Entry 7YA1 (electron microscopy, 3.11 A resolution); this record covers chains A and B.

[Chain A]
Molecule: Angiotensin-converting enzyme 2
Source organism: Homo sapiens
Notes: EC 3.4.17.23, 3.4.17.-
UniProtKB: Q9BYF1 (ACE2_HUMAN); residue numbers follow UniProt; this construct covers 19-614
Amino-acid sequence (596 residues; numbered 19 to 614; the number before each row is that of its first residue):
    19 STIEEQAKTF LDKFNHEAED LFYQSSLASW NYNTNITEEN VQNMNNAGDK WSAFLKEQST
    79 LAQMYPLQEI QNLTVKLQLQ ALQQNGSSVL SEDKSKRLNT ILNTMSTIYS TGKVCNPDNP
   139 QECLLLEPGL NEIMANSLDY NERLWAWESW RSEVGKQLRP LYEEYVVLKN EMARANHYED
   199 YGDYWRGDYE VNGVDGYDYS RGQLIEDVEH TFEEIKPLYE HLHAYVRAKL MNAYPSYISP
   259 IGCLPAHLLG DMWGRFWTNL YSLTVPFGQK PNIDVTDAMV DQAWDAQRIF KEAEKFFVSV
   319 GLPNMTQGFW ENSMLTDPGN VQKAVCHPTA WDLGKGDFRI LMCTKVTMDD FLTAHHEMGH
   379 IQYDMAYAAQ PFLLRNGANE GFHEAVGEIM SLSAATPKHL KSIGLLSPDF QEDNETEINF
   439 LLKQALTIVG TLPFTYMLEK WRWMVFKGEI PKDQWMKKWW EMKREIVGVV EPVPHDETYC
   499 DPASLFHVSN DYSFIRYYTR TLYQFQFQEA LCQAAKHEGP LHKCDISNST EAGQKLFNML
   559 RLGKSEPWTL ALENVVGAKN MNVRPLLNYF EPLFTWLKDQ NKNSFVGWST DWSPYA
Cystine bridges: Cys133-Cys141, Cys344-Cys361, Cys530-Cys542
Glycans and other covalent adducts: N-acetylglucosamine (NAG) linked to Asn53, Asn90, Asn322, Asn432, Asn546
Ion coordination: Zn2+: His374, His378, Glu402
Curated features (UniProtKB/Swiss-Prot):
  - region (Interaction with SARS-CoV spike glycoprotein): Asp30 to Tyr41, Met82 to Pro84, Lys353 to Arg357
  - active site: Glu375 (Proton acceptor), His505 (Proton donor)
  - binding site (chloride): Arg169, Trp477, Lys481
  - binding site (substrate): Arg273, His345, Pro346, Tyr515
  - binding site (Zn(2+)): His374, His378, Glu402
  - glycosylation (N-linked (GlcNAc...) asparagine): Asn53, Asn90, Asn103, Asn322, Asn432, Asn546
  - mutagenesis: Ser19 (S19P: Increases slightly the interaction with RBD domain of SARS-CoV-2 spike protein), Gln24 to Lys26 (Slightly inhibits interaction with SARS-CoV spike glycoprotein), Gln24 (Q24T: Increases slightly the interaction with RBD domain of SARS-CoV-2 spike protein), Ala25 (A25V: Increases slightly the interaction with RBD domain of SARS-CoV-2 spike protein), Thr27 (T27Y: Increases slightly the interaction with RBD domain of SARS-CoV-2 spike protein. In sACE2.v2.2; increases interaction with RBD domain of SARS-CoV-2 spike protein ...), Leu29 (L29F: Increases slightly the interaction with RBD domain of SARS-CoV-2 spike protein), Lys31 (K31D: Abolishes interaction with SARS-CoV spike glycoprotein; K31Y: Increases slightly the interaction with RBD domain of SARS-CoV-2 spike protein), Asn33 (N33D: Increases slightly the interaction with RBD domain of SARS-CoV-2 spike protein), His34 (H34A: Increases slightly the interaction with RBD domain of SARS-CoV-2 spike protein), Glu37 (E37A: No effect on interaction with SARS-CoV spike glycoprotein), Asp38 (D38A: No effect on interaction with SARS-CoV spike glycoprotein), Leu39 (L39R: Increases slightly the interaction with RBD domain of SARS-CoV-2 spike protein), 48 further mutagenesis entries in UniProt

[Chain B]
Molecule: Spike protein S1
Source organism: Severe acute respiratory syndrome coronavirus 2
UniProtKB: P0DTC2 (SPIKE_SARS2); residues 333-527 here = UniProt positions 333-527
Amino-acid sequence (195 residues; each row starts with the number of its first residue):
   333 TNLCPFDEVF NATRFASVYA WNRKRISNCV ADYSVLYNSA SFSTFKCYGV SPTKLNDLCF
   393 TNVYADSFVI RGDEVRQIAP GQTGNIADYN YKLPDDFTGC VIAWNSNKLD SKVSGNYNYL
   453 YRLFRKSNLK PFERDISTEI YQAGNKPCNG VAGFNCYFPL RSYSFRPTYG VGHQPYRVVV
   513 LSFELLHAPA TVCGP
Cystine bridges: Cys336-Cys361, Cys379-Cys432, Cys391-Cys525, Cys480-Cys488
Glycans and other covalent adducts: N-acetylglucosamine (NAG) linked to Asn343
Construct notes: variant Asp339 (Gly in P0DTC2), Asn417 (Lys in P0DTC2), Lys440 (Asn in P0DTC2), Ser446 (Gly in P0DTC2), Asn477 (Ser in P0DTC2), Lys478 (Thr in P0DTC2), Ala484 (Glu in P0DTC2), Arg493 (Gln in P0DTC2), Ser496 (Gly in P0DTC2), Arg498 (Gln in P0DTC2), Tyr501 (Asn in P0DTC2), His505 (Tyr in P0DTC2)
Curated features (UniProtKB/Swiss-Prot):
  - region: Arg403 to Asp405 (Integrin-binding motif), Asn448 to Phe456 (Immunodominant HLA epitope recognized by the CD8+)
  - glycosylation: Asn343 (N-linked (GlcNAc...) (complex) asparagine)
  - natural variant: Asp339 (G339D: In strain: Omicron/BA.1, Omicron/BA.2 and 4 more; this construct carries the variant), Arg346 (R346K: In strain: Mu/B.1.621; R346T: In strain: Omicron/BQ.1.1, Omicron/XBB.1.5 and 1 more), Leu368 (L368I: In strain: Omicron/XBB.1.5, Omicron/EG.5.1), Ser371 (S371F: In strain: Omicron/BA.2, Omicron/BA.2.12.1 and 6 more; S371L: In strain: Omicron/BA.1), Ser373 (S373P: In strain: Omicron/BA.1, Omicron/BA.2 and 7 more), Ser375 (S375F: In strain: Omicron/BA.1, Omicron/BA.2 and 7 more), Thr376 (T376A: In strain: Omicron/BA.2, Omicron/BA.2.12.1 and 5 more), Asp405 (D405N: In strain: Omicron/BA.2, Omicron/BA.2.12.1 and 6 more), Arg408 (R408S: In strain: Omicron/BA.2, Omicron/BA.2.12.1 and 6 more), Asn417 (K417N: In strain: Beta/B.1.351, Omicron/BA.1 and 8 more; this construct carries the variant), Lys440 (N440K: In strain: Omicron/BA.1, Omicron/BA.2 and 7 more; this construct carries the variant), Lys444 (K444T: In strain: Omicron/BQ.1.1), 16 further natural variant entries in UniProt
  - mutagenesis: Asn343 (N343Q: Reduced viral infectivity), Leu452 (L452R: Increased resistance to neutralizing antibodies. Decreases HLA binding to NF9 epitope. Increased binding affinity to human ACE2), Tyr453 (Y453F: Decreased HLA binding to NF9 epitope. Increased binding affinity to human ACE2), Ala475 (A475V: Increased resistance to neutralizing antibodies), Val483 (V483A: Increased resistance to neutralizing antibodies), Phe490 (F490L: Increased resistance to neutralizing antibodies and human covalescent sera neutralization), His519 (H519P: Increased resistance to human covalescent sera neutralization)
From the paper describing this entry:
  - conformationally variable residues (loop rearrangement): Ala363 to Tyr380

[Chain A / chain B interface]
Residue-residue contacts (22):
  Gln24(A) with Ala475(B); Asn487(B), hydrogen bond
  Thr27(A) with Phe456(B); Tyr489(B)
  Phe28(A) with Tyr489(B)
  Lys31(A) with Tyr489(B); Arg493(B)
  His34(A) with Tyr453(B); Arg493(B); Ser494(B)
  Asp38(A) with Tyr449(B); Ser496(B); Arg498(B), salt bridge
  Tyr41(A) with Thr500(B), hydrogen bond; Tyr501(B)
  Gln42(A) with Arg498(B)
  Tyr83(A) with Asn487(B), hydrogen bond
  Lys353(A) with Tyr501(B); Gly502(B), hydrogen bond (backbone-backbone); His505(B)
  Gly354(A) with Gly502(B)
  Asp355(A) with Thr500(B)
Also at the interface, not in a pair above, chain A (17 interface residues in all): Ser19, Asp30, Met82, Asn330, Arg357
Also at the interface, not in a pair above, chain B (18 interface residues in all): Leu455, Gly476, Asn477, Phe486

[In short]
17 residues of chain A and 18 residues of chain B are in contact; the contacts include 4 hydrogen bonds and 1
salt bridge. Polar contacts include Asp38(A)-Arg498(B), Gln24(A)-Asn487(B) and Tyr41(A)-Thr500(B). Covalently
linked N-acetylglucosamine: at Asn53(A), Asn90(A), Asn322(A), Asn432(A) and Asn546(A). N-acetylglucosamine is
covalently linked to Asn343(B). From the paper: conformational variability at Ala363(B).
Chain A is Angiotensin-converting enzyme 2 (Homo sapiens) and chain B is Spike protein S1 (Severe acute
respiratory syndrome coronavirus 2); the structure, Cryo-EM structure of hACE2-bound SARS-CoV-2 Omicron spike
protein with L371S, P373S and F375S mutations (local refinement), was determined by electron microscopy (same
publication as 7XCH, 7XCI, 7XCP, 7Y9Z and 7YA0).
